6C6S - chains R and J of the 9 polymer chains in the assembly; structure by electron microscopy, 3.70 A resolution.

== Chain R ==
Molecule: 20-nt RNA strand
Sequence (20 nucleotides; each row starts with the number of its first residue):
     1 GCAUUCAAAG CCGAGAGGUA
Unresolved in the structure: 1-10
Bound ions: Mg2+: A20 (shared with Asp460(J), Asp462(J), Asp464(J) of chain J)

== Chain J ==
Molecule: DNA-directed RNA polymerase subunit beta'
Organism: Escherichia coli (strain K12)
Notes: EC 2.7.7.6
Reference sequence: P0A8T7 (RPOC_ECOLI); residue numbers follow UniProt; this construct covers 1-1407
Sequence (1407 residues; each row starts with the number of its first residue):
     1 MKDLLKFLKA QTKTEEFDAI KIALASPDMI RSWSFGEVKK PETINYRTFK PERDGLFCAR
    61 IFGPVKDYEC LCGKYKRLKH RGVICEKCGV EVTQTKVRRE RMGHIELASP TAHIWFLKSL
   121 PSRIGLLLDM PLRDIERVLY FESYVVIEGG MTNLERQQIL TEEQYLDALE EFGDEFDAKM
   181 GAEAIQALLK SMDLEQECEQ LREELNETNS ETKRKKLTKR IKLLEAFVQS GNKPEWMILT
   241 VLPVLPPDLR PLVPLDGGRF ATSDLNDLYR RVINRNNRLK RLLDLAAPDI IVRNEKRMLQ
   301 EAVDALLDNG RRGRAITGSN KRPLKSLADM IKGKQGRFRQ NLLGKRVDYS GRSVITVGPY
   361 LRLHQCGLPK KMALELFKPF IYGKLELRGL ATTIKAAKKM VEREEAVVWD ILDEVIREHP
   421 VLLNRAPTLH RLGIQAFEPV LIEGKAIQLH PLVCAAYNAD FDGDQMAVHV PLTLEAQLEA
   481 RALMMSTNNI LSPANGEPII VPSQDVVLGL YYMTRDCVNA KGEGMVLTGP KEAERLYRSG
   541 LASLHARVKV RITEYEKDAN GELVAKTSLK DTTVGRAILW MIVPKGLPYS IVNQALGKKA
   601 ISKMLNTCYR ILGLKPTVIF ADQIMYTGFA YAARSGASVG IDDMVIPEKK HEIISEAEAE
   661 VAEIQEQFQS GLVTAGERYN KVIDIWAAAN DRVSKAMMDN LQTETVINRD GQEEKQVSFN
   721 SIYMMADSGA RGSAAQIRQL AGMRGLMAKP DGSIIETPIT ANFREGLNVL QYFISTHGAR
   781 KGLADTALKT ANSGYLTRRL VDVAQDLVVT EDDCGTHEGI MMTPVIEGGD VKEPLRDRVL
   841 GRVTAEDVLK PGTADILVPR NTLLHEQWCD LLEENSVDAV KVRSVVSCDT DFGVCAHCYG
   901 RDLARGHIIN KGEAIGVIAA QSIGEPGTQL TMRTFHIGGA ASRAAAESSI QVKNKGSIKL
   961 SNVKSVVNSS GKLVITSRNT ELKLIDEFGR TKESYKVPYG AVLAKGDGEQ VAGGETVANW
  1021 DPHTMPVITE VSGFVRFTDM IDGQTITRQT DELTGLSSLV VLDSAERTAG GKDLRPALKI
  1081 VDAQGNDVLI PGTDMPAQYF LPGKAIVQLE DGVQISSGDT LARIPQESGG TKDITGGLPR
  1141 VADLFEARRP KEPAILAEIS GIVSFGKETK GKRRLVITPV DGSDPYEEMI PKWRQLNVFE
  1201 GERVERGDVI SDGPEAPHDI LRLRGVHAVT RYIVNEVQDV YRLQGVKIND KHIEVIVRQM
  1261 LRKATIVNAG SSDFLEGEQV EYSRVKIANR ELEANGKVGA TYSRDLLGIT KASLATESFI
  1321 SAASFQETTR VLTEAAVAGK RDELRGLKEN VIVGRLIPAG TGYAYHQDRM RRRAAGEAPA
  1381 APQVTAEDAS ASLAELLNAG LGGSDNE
Unresolved in the structure: 1-15, 934-947, 1127-1135, 1374-1407
Bound ions: Zn2+ site 1: Cys70, Cys72, Cys85; Mg2+: Asp460, Asp462, Asp464 (shared with A20(R) of chain R); Zn2+ site 2: Cys814, Cys888, Cys895, Cys898
Curated features (UniProtKB/Swiss-Prot):
  - binding site (Zn(2+)): Cys70, Cys72, Cys85, Cys88, Cys814, Cys888, Cys895, Cys898
  - binding site (Mg(2+)): Asp460, Asp462, Asp464
  - modified residue: Lys983 (N6-acetyllysine)
  - mutagenesis: Gln504 (Q504P: Resistant to antibiotics salinamide A and B), Asn690 (N690D: Resistant to antibiotics salinamide A and B), Met697 (M697V: Resistant to antibiotics salinamide A and B), Ala735 (A735T: Resistant to antibiotics salinamide A and B), Arg738 (R738C/H/P/S: Resistant to antibiotics salinamide A and B), Ala748 (A748E: Resistant to antibiotics salinamide A and B), Pro758 (P758S/T: Resistant to antibiotics salinamide A and B), Phe763 (F763C: Resistant to antibiotics salinamide A and B), Ser775 (S775A: Resistant to antibiotics salinamide A and B), Ala779 (A779T/V: Resistant to antibiotics salinamide A and B), Arg780 (R780C: Resistant to antibiotics salinamide A and B), Gly782 (G782A/C: Resistant to antibiotics salinamide A and B), 1 further mutagenesis entry in UniProt

== How chain R and chain J interact ==
Pairs across the interface - 6 pairs, chain R then chain J:
  C11(R) with Asp256(J), hydrogen bond to the base
  G13(R) with Arg322(J), sugar contact
  A14(R) with Arg322(J), hydrogen bond to the sugar
  A20(R) with Arg425(J), hydrogen bond to the sugar; Asp462(J), phosphate contact; Asp464(J), hydrogen bond to the sugar
Interface residues without a listed pair, chain R (5 interface residues in all): U19
Interface residues without a listed pair, chain J (8 interface residues in all): Gln335, Asp460, Gly463

== Overview ==
The interface between chain R and chain J involves 5 residues on one side and 8 on the other; the contacts
include 4 hydrogen bonds. Polar pairs include C11(R)-Asp256(J), A14(R)-Arg322(J) and A20(R)-Arg425(J).
Chain R is a 20-nt RNA strand and chain J is DNA-directed RNA polymerase subunit beta' (Escherichia coli
(strain K12)); the structure, CryoEM structure of E.coli RNA polymerase elongation complex bound with RfaH,
was determined by electron microscopy together with 6C6T and 6C6U from the same study.
